8R64 - chains C and D of the 7 polymer chains in the assembly; structure by electron microscopy, 3.20 A resolution.

== Chain C (and D) ==
Name: Fidgetin-like protein 1
From: Homo sapiens
Notes: chain D of this document is another copy of the same molecule, construct and numbering; everything in this record applies to it too
UniProtKB: Q6PIW4 (FIGL1_HUMAN); residues 284-674 here = UniProt positions 284-674
Chain sequence (417 residues; row label = number of the first residue in the row):
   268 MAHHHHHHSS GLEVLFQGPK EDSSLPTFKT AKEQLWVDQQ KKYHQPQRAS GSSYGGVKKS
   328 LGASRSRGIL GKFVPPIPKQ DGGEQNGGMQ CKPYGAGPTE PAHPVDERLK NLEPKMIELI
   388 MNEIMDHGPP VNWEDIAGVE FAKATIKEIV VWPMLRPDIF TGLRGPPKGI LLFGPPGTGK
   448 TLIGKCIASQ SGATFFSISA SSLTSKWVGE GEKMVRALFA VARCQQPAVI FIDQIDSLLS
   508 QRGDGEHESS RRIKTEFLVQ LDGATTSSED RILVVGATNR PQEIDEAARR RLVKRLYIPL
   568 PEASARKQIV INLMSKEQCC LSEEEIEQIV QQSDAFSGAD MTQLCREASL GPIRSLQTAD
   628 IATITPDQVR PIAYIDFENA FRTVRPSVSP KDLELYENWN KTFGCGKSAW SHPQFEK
Unresolved in the structure: 268-371, 675-684
Differences from the reference sequence: initiating methionine (268); expression tag (269-283, 675-684); conflict Gln284 (Asn in Q6PIW4); engineered mutation Gln501 (Glu in Q6PIW4)
Swiss-Prot annotation at these positions:
  - binding site (ATP): Ala404, Gly444 to Leu449
  - modified residue: Lys339 (N6-acetyllysine)
  - mutagenesis: Phe295 (F295E: Reduces interaction with RAD51 and inhibits HR-mediated DNA repair. Strongly reduce, but does abolish, interaction with RAD51; when associated with E-340), Phe340 (F340E: Reduces weakly interaction with RAD51. Strongly reduce, but does abolish, interaction with RAD51; when associated with E-295), Lys447 (K447A: Inhibits HR-mediated DNA repair), Asp500 (D500A: Inhibits HR-mediated DNA repair)
Metal / ion sites: Mg2+: Thr448 (together with ATP)
Residues lining bound ligands:
  - ATP (adenosine-5'-triphosphate), molecule 1: Asp402, Ile403, Ala404, Pro442, Pro443, Gly444, Thr445, Gly446, Lys447, Thr448, Leu449, Gln501, Asn546, Ile576, Gly605, Ala606, Thr609
  - ATP, molecule 2: Asp529, Arg557, Arg558
From the paper describing this entry:
  - mutagenesis - K473E/W474A, E501Q: unchanged binding to DNA repair protein RAD51 homolog 1
  - mutagenesis - K447A, K473E/W474A, E501Q: abolished growth
  - mutagenesis - K447A: decreased catalytic activity
  - binding site for ATP: Lys447 (proposed by the authors, not directly observed)
  - mutagenesis - K447R, E501Q: decreased catalytic activity with DNA repair protein RAD51 homolog 1
  - mutagenesis - D402C, K473E/W474A: unchanged catalytic activity
  - mutagenesis - D402C: abolished growth in response to ASPIR-1
  - mutagenesis - K473E/W474A: decreased catalytic activity on RAD51 N-terminus

== Interface between chain C and chain D ==
Residue-residue contacts (57):
  Asn389(C) - Lys377(D)  hydrogen bond
  Asn389(C) - Asn378(D)
  Gly444(C) - Arg557(D)
  Thr448(C) - Gly530(D)
  Thr448(C) - Ala531(D)
  Lys452(C) - Ala531(D)
  Ser466(C) - Glu523(D)  hydrogen bond
  Ser468(C) - Glu479(D)  hydrogen bond (side chain-backbone)
  Ser468(C) - Lys480(D)
  Ser468(C) - Arg483(D)
  Ser468(C) - Glu523(D)  hydrogen bond
  Thr471(C) - Gly476(D)
  Thr471(C) - Lys480(D)  hydrogen bond (backbone-side chain)
  Thr471(C) - Arg519(D)
  Ser472(C) - Val475(D)
  Ser472(C) - Lys480(D)
  Lys473(C) - Val475(D)
  Lys473(C) - Glu477(D)
  Gln501(C) - Thr522(D)
  Gln501(C) - Val526(D)
  Asp503(C) - Arg509(D)  salt bridge
  Asp503(C) - Arg518(D)  salt bridge
  Ser504(C) - Arg518(D)
  Ser504(C) - Thr522(D)
  Ser507(C) - Arg518(D)
  Glu513(C) - Glu515(D)
  Ser517(C) - Glu515(D)  hydrogen bond
  Ser517(C) - Arg519(D)  hydrogen bond
  Lys521(C) - Glu515(D)  salt bridge
  Asn546(C) - Arg509(D)
  Asn546(C) - Ala554(D)
  Arg547(C) - Gln508(D)
  Arg547(C) - Arg509(D)
  Arg547(C) - Asp511(D)  salt bridge
  Arg547(C) - Arg518(D)
  Glu550(C) - Asp511(D)
  Glu550(C) - Arg518(D)  salt bridge
  Ala606(C) - Arg557(D)
  Gln610(C) - Lys561(D)
  Arg613(C) - Leu430(D)
  Arg613(C) - Pro434(D)
  Ser616(C) - Leu430(D)
  Ser616(C) - Arg431(D)  hydrogen bond (backbone-side chain)
  Ile620(C) - Trp419(D)  hydrophobic
  Ile620(C) - Arg431(D)
  Arg621(C) - Glu415(D)  salt bridge
  Ile631(C) - Arg423(D)
  Thr650(C) - Cys672(D)
  Arg652(C) - Asn667(D)
  Arg652(C) - Lys668(D)  hydrogen bond (side chain-backbone)
  Arg652(C) - Thr669(D)
  Arg652(C) - Gly671(D)  hydrogen bond (side chain-backbone)
  Arg652(C) - Gly673(D)  hydrogen bond (side chain-backbone)
  Ser654(C) - Arg556(D)
  Ser654(C) - Arg557(D)
  Asp659(C) - Glu553(D)
  Tyr663(C) - Glu553(D)
Other interface residues (no listed pair), chain C (45 interface residues in all): Glu390, Met392, Pro443, Ser464, Ser469, Asp500, Ile520, Leu580, Met581, Cys612, Leu617, Ile628, Arg649, Pro653
Other interface residues (no listed pair), chain D (44 interface residues in all): Leu422, Phe427, Gly432, Gly510, Thr532, Arg558, Val560, Phe670

== In short ==
Chain C and chain D form an interface of 45 and 44 residues respectively, with 11 hydrogen bonds and 6 salt
bridges. Among the polar pairs are Asp503(C)-Arg509(D), Asp503(C)-Arg518(D) and Lys521(C)-Glu515(D). From the
paper: a binding site for ATP at Lys447(C); K447A, K473E/W474A and E501Q of chain C abolish growth; 5
substitutions were tested in all.
Chain C and chain D are both Fidgetin-like protein 1 (Homo sapiens); the structure, Cryo-EM structure of the
FIGNL1 AAA hexamer bound to RAD51, was determined by electron microscopy.
